PDB entry 1J82 | X-ray diffraction, 2.30 A resolution | chains A and B

[Chain A]
Molecule: Ribonuclease pancreatic
Notes: EC 3.1.27.5; fragment: s peptide
UniProtKB: P61823 (RNAS1_BOVIN); residues 1-15 here correspond to UniProt positions 27-41 (UniProt number = residue number + 26)
Chain sequence (16 residues; each row starts with the number of its first residue):
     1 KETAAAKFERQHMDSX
Modified / non-standard residues: NH2 (amino group) at position 16
Construct notes: amidation (16)
UniProt features mapped onto this chain:
  - active site: His12 (Proton acceptor)
  - binding site (substrate): Lys7, Arg10
  - glycosylation (N-linked (Glc) (glycation) lysine): Lys1, Lys7

[Chain B]
Molecule: Ribonuclease pancreatic
Source organism: Bos taurus
Notes: EC 3.1.27.5; fragment: s protein
UniProtKB: P61823 (RNAS1_BOVIN); residues 21-124 here correspond to UniProt positions 47-150 (UniProt number = residue number + 26)
Chain sequence (104 residues; numbered 21 to 124; the number before each row is that of its first residue):
    21 SSSNYCNQMMKSRNLTKDRCKPVNTFVHESLADVQAVCSQKNVACKNGQT
    71 NCYQSYSTMSITDCRETGSSKYPNCAYKTTQANKHIIVACEGNPYVPVHF
   121 DASV
Disordered / not traced: 21-23
Disulfide bonds: Cys26-Cys84, Cys40-Cys95, Cys58-Cys110, Cys65-Cys72
UniProt features mapped onto this chain:
  - active site: His119 (Proton donor)
  - binding site (substrate): Lys41 to Thr45, Lys66, Arg85
  - glycosylation: Asn34 (N-linked (GlcNAc...) asparagine), Lys37 (N-linked (Glc) (glycation) lysine), Lys41 (N-linked (Glc) (glycation) lysine)

[How chain A and chain B interact]
Residue-residue contacts - 35 pairs, chain A then chain B:
  Ala4(A) with Val118(B)
  Ala5(A) with Val116(B), hydrophobic; Pro117(B)
  Phe8(A) with Val108(B), hydrophobic; Pro117(B); Val118(B); His119(B); Phe120(B)
  Glu9(A) with Arg33(B); Leu51(B); Gln55(B)
  Arg10(A) with Arg33(B), hydrogen bond (backbone-side chain); Asn34(B)
  Gln11(A) with Leu35(B); Asn44(B), hydrogen bond (backbone-side chain); Thr45(B); Phe46(B)
  His12(A) with Asn44(B), hydrogen bond; Thr45(B), hydrogen bond (side chain-backbone); Phe46(B); Val47(B), hydrogen bond (backbone-backbone); Phe120(B)
  Met13(A) with Arg33(B), hydrogen bond (backbone-side chain); Val47(B); Glu49(B); Ser50(B); Leu51(B), hydrophobic; Val54(B), hydrophobic
  Asp14(A) with Tyr25(B), hydrogen bond; Met29(B); Val47(B), hydrogen bond (backbone-backbone); His48(B), salt bridge
  Ser15(A) with Val47(B); Glu49(B), hydrogen bond (side chain-backbone); Ser50(B)
Other interface residues (no listed pair), chain B (22 interface residues in all): Lys41

[Summary]
10 residues of chain A and 22 residues of chain B are in contact; the contacts include 9 hydrogen bonds and 1
salt bridge. Polar pairs include Asp14(A)-His48(B), Arg10(A)-Arg33(B) and Gln11(A)-Asn44(B).
Chain A is Ribonuclease pancreatic and chain B is Ribonuclease pancreatic (Bos taurus); the structure,
Osmolyte Stabilization of RNase, was determined by X-ray diffraction (same publication as 1J7Z, 1J80 and
1J81).
